PDB entry 1H8H | X-ray diffraction, 2.90 A resolution | chains C and D of the 7 polymer chains in the assembly

== Chain C ==
Protein: Bovine mitochondrial F1-atpase
Organism: Bos taurus
Notes: EC 3.6.1.34
UniProtKB: P19483 (ATP0_BOVIN); residues 1-510 here correspond to UniProt positions 44-553 (UniProt number = residue number + 43)
Amino-acid sequence (510 residues; row label = number of the first residue in the row):
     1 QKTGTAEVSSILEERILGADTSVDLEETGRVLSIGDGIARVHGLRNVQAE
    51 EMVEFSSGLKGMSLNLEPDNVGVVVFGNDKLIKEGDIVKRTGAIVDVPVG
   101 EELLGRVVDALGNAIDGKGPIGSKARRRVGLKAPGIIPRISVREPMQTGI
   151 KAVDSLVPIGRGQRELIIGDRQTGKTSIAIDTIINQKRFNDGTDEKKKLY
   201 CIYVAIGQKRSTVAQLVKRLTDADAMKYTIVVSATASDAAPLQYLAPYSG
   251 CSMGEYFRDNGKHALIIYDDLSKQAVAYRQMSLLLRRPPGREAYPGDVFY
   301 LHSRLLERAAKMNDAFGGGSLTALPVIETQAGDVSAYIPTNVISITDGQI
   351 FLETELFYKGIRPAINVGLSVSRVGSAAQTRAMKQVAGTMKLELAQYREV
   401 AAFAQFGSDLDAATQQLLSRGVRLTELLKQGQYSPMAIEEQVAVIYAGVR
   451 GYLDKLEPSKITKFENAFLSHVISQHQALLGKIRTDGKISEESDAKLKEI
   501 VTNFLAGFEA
Disordered / not traced: 1-18
Differences from the reference sequence: engineered mutation Gly481 (Ser524 in P19483)
Swiss-Prot annotation at these positions:
  - binding site (ATP): Gln172, Gly174, Lys175, Thr176, Ser177, Gln430, Gln432
  - binding site (Mg(2+)): Thr176, Asp269
  - site: Ser370 (Required for activity)
  - modified residue: Gln1 (Pyrrolidone carboxylic acid), Ser10 (Phosphoserine), Ser22 (Phosphoserine), Ser33 (Phosphoserine), Ser63 (Phosphoserine), Lys80 (N6-acetyllysine), Lys83 (N6-acetyllysine), Lys89 (N6-acetyllysine), Thr91 (Phosphothreonine), Lys118 (N6-acetyllysine), Ser123 (Phosphoserine), Lys124 (N6-acetyllysine), Ser141 (Phosphoserine), Arg161 (Omega-N-methylarginine), Lys187 (N6-acetyllysine), Lys196 (N6-acetyllysine), Lys197 (N6-acetyllysine), Lys218 (N6-acetyllysine), Lys262 (N6-acetyllysine), Lys384 (N6-acetyllysine) and 6 more in UniProt
  - glycosylation: Ser33 (O-linked (GlcNAc) serine)
Ion coordination: Mg2+: Thr176 (together with ATP)
Small-molecule neighbours:
  - ADP (adenosine-5'-diphosphate): Val371, Ser372, Arg373
  - ATP (adenosine-5'-triphosphate): Asp170, Arg171, Gln172, Thr173, Gly174, Lys175, Thr176, Ser177, Glu328, Phe357, Arg362, Pro363, Gln430, Gly431, Gln432

== Chain D ==
Protein: Bovine mitochondrial F1-atpase
Organism: Bos taurus
Notes: EC 3.6.1.34
UniProtKB: P00829 (ATPB_BOVIN); the author numbering skips numbers that UniProt does not, so the offset changes along the chain: -4 to -1 = UniProt 47-50; 1-478 = UniProt 51-528
Amino-acid sequence (482 residues; row label = number of the first residue in the row; note: 1 number in that range is skipped by the numbering (no residue carries it; nothing is unmodelled there); numbers below 1 keep their minus sign (Ala-4 is residue -4)):
    -4 AAQA
     1 SPSPKAGATTGRIVAVIGAVVDVQFDEGLPPILNALEVQGRETRLVLEVA
    51 QHLGESTVRTIAMDGTEGLVRGQKVLDSGAPIRIPVGPETLGRIMNVIGE
   101 PIDERGPIKTKQFAAIHAEAPEFVEMSVEQEILVTGIKVVDLLAPYAKGG
   151 KIGLFGGAGVGKTVLIMELINNVAKAHGGYSVFAGVGERTREGNDLYHEM
   201 IESGVINLKDATSKVALVYGQMNEPPGARARVALTGLTVAEYFRDQEGQD
   251 VLLFIDNIFRFTQAGSEVSALLGRIPSAVGYQPTLATDMGTMQERITTTK
   301 KGSITSVQAIYVPADDLTDPAPATTFAHLDATTVLSRAIAELGIYPAVDP
   351 LDSTSRIMDPNIVGSEHYDVARGVQKILQDYKSLQDIIAILGMDELSEED
   401 KLTVSRARKIQRFLSQPFQVAEVFTGHLGKLVPLKETIKGFQQILAGEYD
   451 HLPEQAFYMVGPIEEAVAKADKLAEEHS
Disordered / not traced: -4 to -1, 1-8, 476-478
Swiss-Prot annotation at these positions:
  - binding site (ADP): Gly159, Val160, Gly161, Lys162, Thr163, Val164
  - binding site (ATP): Gly159, Gly161, Lys162, Thr163, Val164, Arg189
  - binding site (phosphate): Gly159, Val160, Gly161, Lys162, Thr163
  - binding site (Mg(2+)): Thr163, Glu188
  - modified residue: Lys74 (N6-acetyllysine), Lys111 (N6-acetyllysine), Lys148 (N6-acetyllysine), Lys209 (N6-acetyllysine), Lys214 (N6-acetyllysine), Thr262 (Phosphothreonine), Ser365 (Phosphoserine), Lys376 (N6-acetyllysine), Ser383 (Phosphoserine), Lys430 (N6-acetyllysine), Lys435 (N6-acetyllysine), Lys472 (N6-acetyllysine)
  - glycosylation: Ser56 (O-linked (GlcNAc) serine)
Ion coordination: Mg2+: Thr163 (together with ADP)
Small-molecule neighbours: ADP (adenosine-5'-diphosphate): Gly157, Ala158, Gly159, Val160, Gly161, Lys162, Thr163, Val164, Tyr345, Phe418, Ala421, Phe424, Thr425

== How chain C and chain D interact ==
Contacting residue pairs (119):
  Gly43(C) - Arg71(D)  hydrogen bond (backbone-side chain)
  Leu44(C) - Arg71(D)  hydrogen bond (backbone-side chain)
  Arg45(C) - Val70(D)
  Arg45(C) - Arg71(D)
  Asn46(C) - Val70(D)
  Val47(C) - Val70(D)
  Val47(C) - Arg71(D)
  Gln48(C) - Gly68(D)  hydrogen bond (side chain-backbone)
  Gln48(C) - Leu69(D)
  Gln48(C) - Val70(D)
  Ala49(C) - Thr66(D)
  Ala49(C) - Glu67(D)
  Ala49(C) - Gly68(D)  hydrogen bond (backbone-backbone)
  Ala49(C) - Leu69(D)  hydrogen bond (backbone-backbone)
  Glu50(C) - Glu67(D)
  Leu64(C) - Val16(D)
  Asn65(C) - Val16(D)
  Asn65(C) - Ile17(D)
  Leu66(C) - Ala15(D)
  Leu66(C) - Val16(D)  hydrogen bond (backbone-backbone)
  Leu66(C) - Leu69(D)
  Leu66(C) - Arg71(D)
  Glu67(C) - Val14(D)
  Glu67(C) - Arg71(D)  hydrogen bond (backbone-side chain)
  Pro68(C) - Val14(D)
  Asn70(C) - Arg71(D)  hydrogen bond (backbone-side chain)
  Val71(C) - Arg71(D)
  Ile94(C) - Gly68(D)
  Gly130(C) - Glu67(D)
  Lys132(C) - Asp64(D)  salt bridge
  Lys132(C) - Asn223(D)
  Lys132(C) - Glu224(D)  salt bridge
  Ala133(C) - Asn223(D)  hydrogen bond (backbone-side chain)
  Pro134(C) - Thr190(D)
  Gly135(C) - Thr190(D)
  Ile136(C) - Ile94(D)  hydrophobic
  Ile136(C) - Thr190(D)
  Ile136(C) - Asn194(D)
  Ile136(C) - Tyr219(D)  hydrophobic
  Ile137(C) - Ile102(D)
  Ile137(C) - Asp103(D)
  Ile137(C) - Glu104(D)
  Ile137(C) - Tyr197(D)  hydrophobic
  Arg139(C) - Thr190(D)
  Arg139(C) - Asn194(D)  hydrogen bond (backbone-side chain)
  Ile140(C) - Asn194(D)
  Ser141(C) - Asn194(D)
  Ser141(C) - Asp195(D)  hydrogen bond
  Arg164(C) - Arg189(D)
  Arg287(C) - Ile17(D)
  Pro288(C) - Ala270(D)  hydrophobic
  Arg291(C) - Val279(D)
  Arg291(C) - Pro313(D)
  Arg291(C) - Asp319(D)  salt bridge
  Gly296(C) - Glu267(D)
  Asp297(C) - Glu267(D)
  Phe299(C) - Met222(D)  hydrophobic
  Phe299(C) - Arg229(D)
  Phe299(C) - Arg260(D)
  Phe299(C) - Gln263(D)
  Phe299(C) - Glu267(D)
  Tyr300(C) - Met222(D)
  Tyr300(C) - Glu224(D)
  Tyr300(C) - Pro225(D)
  Tyr300(C) - Arg229(D)
  Tyr300(C) - Glu267(D)
  Ser303(C) - Met222(D)  hydrogen bond (side chain-backbone)
  Ser303(C) - Arg229(D)
  Arg304(C) - Met222(D)
  Glu307(C) - Arg189(D)
  Glu307(C) - Thr190(D)  hydrogen bond
  Glu307(C) - Met222(D)
  Glu307(C) - Asn223(D)  hydrogen bond (side chain-backbone)
  Ser335(C) - Ala314(D)
  Ser335(C) - Asp315(D)
  Thr340(C) - Tyr311(D)
  Thr340(C) - Ala314(D)  hydrogen bond (side chain-backbone)
  Ile343(C) - Ala158(D)  hydrophobic
  Ile343(C) - Arg189(D)
  Ser344(C) - Arg189(D)
  Ser344(C) - Met222(D)
  Ser344(C) - Arg260(D)  hydrogen bond
  Ser344(C) - Tyr311(D)
  Ile345(C) - Arg189(D)  hydrogen bond (backbone-side chain)
  Thr346(C) - Arg189(D)  hydrogen bond (backbone-side chain)
  Asp347(C) - Arg189(D)  salt bridge
  Asp347(C) - Arg191(D)  salt bridge
  Gly368(C) - Glu341(D)
  Leu369(C) - Glu341(D)
  Ser372(C) - Phe424(D)
  Arg373(C) - Gly159(D)
  Arg373(C) - Arg189(D)
  Arg373(C) - Phe424(D)
  Val374(C) - Val423(D)
  Val374(C) - Phe424(D)
  Gly375(C) - Val423(D)
  Gly375(C) - Phe424(D)
  Ser376(C) - Val423(D)  hydrogen bond (backbone-backbone)
  Gly388(C) - Thr425(D)
  Thr389(C) - Thr425(D)
  Thr389(C) - Gly426(D)
  Leu392(C) - Tyr345(D)  hydrophobic
  Leu392(C) - Tyr458(D)
  Ala395(C) - Glu341(D)
  Ala395(C) - Leu342(D)
  Ala395(C) - Gly343(D)
  Gln396(C) - Leu342(D)  hydrogen bond (side chain-backbone)
  Gln396(C) - Arg412(D)  hydrogen bond
  Gln396(C) - Gln455(D)  hydrogen bond
  Gln396(C) - Tyr458(D)
  Glu399(C) - Leu342(D)
  Glu399(C) - Arg408(D)  salt bridge
  Glu399(C) - Arg412(D)  salt bridge
  Val400(C) - Arg412(D)
  Phe403(C) - Tyr381(D)
  Phe403(C) - Val404(D)  hydrophobic
  Phe403(C) - Arg408(D)
  Phe406(C) - Met393(D)  hydrophobic
  Leu417(C) - Gln455(D)
Other interface residues (no listed pair), chain C (69 interface residues in all): Val142, Phe316, Ala336, Tyr337, Asn341, Ala377, Asp411, Ala413
Other interface residues (no listed pair), chain D (69 interface residues in all): Gly187, Glu188, Gly193, His198, Gln221, Pro226, Ser266, Leu271, Gly280, Arg337, Ile388, Gly392, His427, Pro453, Met459

== In short ==
The chain C/chain D interface involves 69 residues from each chain, with 22 hydrogen bonds and 7 salt bridges.
Among the polar pairs are Lys132(C)-Asp64(D), Lys132(C)-Glu224(D) and Arg291(C)-Asp319(D). ADP is bound
between chain C and chain D. Chain C binds ATP.
Chain C is Bovine mitochondrial F1-atpase and chain D is Bovine mitochondrial F1-atpase, both from Bos taurus;
the structure, Bovine mitochondrial F1-ATPase crystallised in the presence of 5mm AMPPNP, was determined by
X-ray diffraction.
